7PE9 - chains E and G of the 5 polymer chains in the assembly; structure by electron microscopy, 3.70 A resolution.

# Chain E
Name: Rapamycin-insensitive companion of mTOR
Organism: Homo sapiens
UniProtKB: Q6R327 (RICTR_HUMAN); residue numbers follow UniProt; this construct covers 1-1708
Sequence (1708 residues; row label = number of the first residue in the row):
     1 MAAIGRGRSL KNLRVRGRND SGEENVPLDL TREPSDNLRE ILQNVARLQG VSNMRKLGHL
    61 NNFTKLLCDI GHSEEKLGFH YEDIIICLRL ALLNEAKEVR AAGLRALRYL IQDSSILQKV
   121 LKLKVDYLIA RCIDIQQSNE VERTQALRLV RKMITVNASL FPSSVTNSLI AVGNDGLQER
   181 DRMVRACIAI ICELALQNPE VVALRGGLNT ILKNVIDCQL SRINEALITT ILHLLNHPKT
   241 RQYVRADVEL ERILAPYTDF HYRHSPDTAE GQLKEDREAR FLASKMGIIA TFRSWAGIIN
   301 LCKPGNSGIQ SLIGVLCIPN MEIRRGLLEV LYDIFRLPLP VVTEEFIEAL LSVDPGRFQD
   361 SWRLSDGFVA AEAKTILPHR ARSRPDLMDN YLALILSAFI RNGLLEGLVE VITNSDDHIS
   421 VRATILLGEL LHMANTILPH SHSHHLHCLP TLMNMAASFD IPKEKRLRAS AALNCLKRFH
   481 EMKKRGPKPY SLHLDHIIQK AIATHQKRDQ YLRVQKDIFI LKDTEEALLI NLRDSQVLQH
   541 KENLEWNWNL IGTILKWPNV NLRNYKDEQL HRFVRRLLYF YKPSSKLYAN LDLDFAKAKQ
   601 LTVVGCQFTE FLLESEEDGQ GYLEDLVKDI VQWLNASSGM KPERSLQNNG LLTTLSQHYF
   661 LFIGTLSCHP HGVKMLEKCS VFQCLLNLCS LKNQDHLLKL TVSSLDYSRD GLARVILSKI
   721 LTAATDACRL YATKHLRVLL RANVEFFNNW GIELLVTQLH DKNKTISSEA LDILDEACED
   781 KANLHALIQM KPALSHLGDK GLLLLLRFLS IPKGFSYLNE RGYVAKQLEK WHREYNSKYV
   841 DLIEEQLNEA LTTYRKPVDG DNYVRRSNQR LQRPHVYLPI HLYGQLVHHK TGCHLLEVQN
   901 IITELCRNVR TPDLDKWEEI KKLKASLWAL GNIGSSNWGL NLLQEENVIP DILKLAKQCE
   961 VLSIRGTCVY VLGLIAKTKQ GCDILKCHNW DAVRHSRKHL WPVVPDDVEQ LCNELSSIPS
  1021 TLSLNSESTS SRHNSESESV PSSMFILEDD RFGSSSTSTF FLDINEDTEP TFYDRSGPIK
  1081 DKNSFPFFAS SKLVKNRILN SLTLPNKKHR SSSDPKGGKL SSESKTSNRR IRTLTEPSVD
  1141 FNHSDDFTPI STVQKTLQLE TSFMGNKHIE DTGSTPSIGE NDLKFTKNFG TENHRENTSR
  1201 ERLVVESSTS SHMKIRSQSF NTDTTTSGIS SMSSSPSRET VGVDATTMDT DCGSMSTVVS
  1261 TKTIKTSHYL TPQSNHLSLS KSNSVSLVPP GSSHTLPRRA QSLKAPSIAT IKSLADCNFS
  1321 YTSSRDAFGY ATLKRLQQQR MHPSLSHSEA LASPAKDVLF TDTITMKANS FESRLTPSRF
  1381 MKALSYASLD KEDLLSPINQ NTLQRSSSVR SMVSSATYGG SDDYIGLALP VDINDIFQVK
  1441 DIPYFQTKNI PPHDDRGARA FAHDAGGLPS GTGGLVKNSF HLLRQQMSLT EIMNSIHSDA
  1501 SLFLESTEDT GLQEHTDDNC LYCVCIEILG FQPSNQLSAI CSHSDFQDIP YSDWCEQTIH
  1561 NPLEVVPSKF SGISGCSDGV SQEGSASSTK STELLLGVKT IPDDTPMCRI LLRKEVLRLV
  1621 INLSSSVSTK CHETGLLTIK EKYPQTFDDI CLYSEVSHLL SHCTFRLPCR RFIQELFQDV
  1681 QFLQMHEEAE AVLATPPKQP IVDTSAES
Not modelled in the structure: 1-24, 511-519, 858-871, 1006-1422, 1449-1478, 1495-1509, 1537-1606, 1695-1708
UniProt features mapped onto this chain:
  - binding site (ATP): N543, R572, R576
  - binding site (Zn(2+)): H1515, C1520, C1523, C1651
  - modified residue: S21 (Phosphoserine), S35 (Phosphoserine), S265 (Phosphoserine), K1092 (N6-acetyllysine), K1095 (N6-acetyllysine), T1103 (Phosphothreonine), K1116 (N6-acetyllysine), K1119 (N6-acetyllysine), K1125 (N6-acetyllysine), T1135 (Phosphothreonine), S1138 (Phosphoserine), S1162 (Phosphoserine), S1219 (Phosphoserine), S1235 (Phosphoserine), T1271 (Phosphothreonine), S1274 (Phosphoserine), S1278 (Phosphoserine), S1282 (Phosphoserine), S1284 (Phosphoserine), T1295 (Phosphothreonine) and 16 more in UniProt
  - cross-link: K274 (Glycyl lysine isopeptide (Lys-Gly) (interchain with G-Cter in ubiquitin))
  - mutagenesis: K274 (K274G: Abolishes deubiquitination by USP9X and increases interaction with MTOR. No effect on interaction with SIN1), K1080 to K1082 (In M1; does not affect acetylation), K1092 to K1095 (In M2; decreased acetylation and activity of the mTORC2 complex), K1107 to K1108 (In M3; does not affect acetylation), K1116 to K1125 (In M4; decreased acetylation and activity of the mTORC2 complex), T1135 (T1135A: Impaired phosphorylation by RPS6KB1, leading to increased activity of the mTORC2 complex), S1235 (S1235A: Impaired phosphorylation by GSK3B in response to stress, leading to increased mTORC2 activity; S1235D: Mimics phosphorylation; decreased activity of mTORC2), T1695 (T1695G: Reduced GSK3-mediated phosphorylation, reduced interaction with FBXW7, reduced FBXW7-mediated ubiquitination and increased stability)
Metal / ion sites: Zn2+: H1515, C1520, C1523, C1651
Residues lining bound ligands: acetyl group (ACE): R293, W295, Y391, Y970

# Chain G
Name: Target of rapamycin complex 2 subunit MAPKAP1
Organism: Homo sapiens
UniProtKB: Q9BPZ7 (SIN1_HUMAN); residue numbers follow UniProt; this construct covers 1-522
Sequence (522 residues; numbered 1 to 522; the number before each row is that of its first residue):
     1 MAFLDNPTII LAHIRQSHVT SDDTGMCEMV LIDHDVDLEK IHPPSMPGDS GSEIQGSNGE
    61 TQGYVYAQSV DITSSWDFGI RRRSNTAQRL ERLRKERQNQ IKCKNIQWKE RNSKQSAQEL
   121 KSLFEKKSLK EKPPISGKQS ILSVRLEQCP LQLNNPFNEY SKFDGKGHVG TTATKKIDVY
   181 LPLHSSQDRL LPMTVVTMAS ARVQDLIGLI CWQYTSEGRE PKLNDNVSAY CLHIAEDDGE
   241 VDTDFPPLDS NEPIHKFGFS TLALVEKYSS PGLTSKESLF VRINAAHGFS LIQVDNTKVT
   301 MKEILLKAVK RRKGSQKVSG PQYRLEKQSE PNVAVDLDST LESQSAWEFC LVRENSSRAD
   361 GVFEEDSQID IATVQDMLSS HHYKSFKVSM IHRLRFTTDV QLGISGDKVE IDPVTNQKAS
   421 TKFWIKQKPI SIDSDLLCAC DLAEEKSPSH AIFKLTYLSN HDYKHLYFES DAATVNEIVL
   481 KVNYILESRA STARADYFAQ KQRKLNRRTS FSFQKEKKSG QQ
Not modelled in the structure: 1, 37-83, 147-522
UniProt features mapped onto this chain:
  - binding site (a 1,2-diacyl-sn-glycero-3-phospho-(1D-myo-inositol-3,4,5-trisphosphate)): R393, K428, K464
  - modified residue: A2 (N-acetylalanine), T86 (Phosphothreonine), S128 (Phosphoserine), S186 (Phosphoserine), S315 (Phosphoserine), S356 (Phosphoserine), T398 (Phosphothreonine), S510 (Phosphoserine)
  - natural variant: R81 (R81T: In ovarian cancer)
  - mutagenesis: R83 (R83A: Specifically abolishes ability of the mTORC2 complex to catalyze phosphorylation of SGK1, without affecting AKT1), E236 to D244 (Decreased ability of the mTORC2 complex to catalyze phosphorylation of AKT1), H287 (H287A: Does not affect interaction with KRAS), L291 (L291D: Decreased interaction with KRAS), R311 (R311E: Does not affect interaction with KRAS), R312 (R312E: Decreased interaction with KRAS)
Covalently attached groups: acetyl group (ACE) linked to A2

# Chain E / chain G interface
Residue-residue contacts (71):
  R108(E) - D35(G)  salt bridge
  Q137(E) - S84(G)
  L147(E) - V30(G)  hydrophobic
  R148(E) - M29(G)
  R148(E) - V30(G)
  R148(E) - D35(G)  salt bridge
  R151(E) - R15(G)
  R151(E) - V30(G)
  R151(E) - I32(G)  hydrogen bond (side chain-backbone)
  R151(E) - D35(G)
  R151(E) - V36(G)  hydrogen bond (side chain-backbone)
  T155(E) - V36(G)  hydrogen bond (side chain-backbone)
  R182(E) - T24(G)
  R182(E) - M26(G)
  M183(E) - M26(G)  hydrophobic
  R185(E) - H18(G)  hydrogen bond (backbone-side chain)
  R185(E) - D22(G)  salt bridge
  R185(E) - D23(G)  salt bridge
  R185(E) - C27(G)
  A186(E) - V30(G)  hydrophobic
  A189(E) - H18(G)
  E193(E) - L11(G)
  E193(E) - R15(G)  salt bridge
  L196(E) - I10(G)  hydrophobic
  L196(E) - L11(G)  hydrophobic
  L220(E) - S21(G)
  R222(E) - Q16(G)  hydrogen bond
  R222(E) - S17(G)
  R222(E) - S21(G)
  I223(E) - H18(G)
  I223(E) - S21(G)
  E225(E) - H13(G)
  A226(E) - S17(G)
  L227(E) - H18(G)
  T229(E) - L4(G)
  T230(E) - I14(G)
  H233(E) - D5(G)
  H233(E) - I10(G)
  R293(E) - A2(G)  hydrogen bond (backbone-backbone)
  W295(E) - A2(G)
  W295(E) - F3(G)
  E844(E) - F3(G)
  L847(E) - F3(G)  hydrophobic
  N848(E) - F3(G)  hydrogen bond (side chain-backbone)
  N848(E) - L4(G)
  N848(E) - I9(G)
  T852(E) - A2(G)
  T852(E) - L4(G)
  T853(E) - H13(G)
  Y854(E) - I9(G)
  Y854(E) - H13(G)
  Y854(E) - Q16(G)
  R855(E) - Q16(G)
  W917(E) - D5(G)
  K924(E) - D5(G)  salt bridge
  S963(E) - D5(G)  hydrogen bond
  T967(E) - F3(G)
  E1633(E) - R89(G)  salt bridge
  L1637(E) - T86(G)
  L1637(E) - R89(G)
  K1640(E) - L90(G)
  E1641(E) - L93(G)
  E1641(E) - R94(G)
  E1641(E) - R97(G)
  F1672(E) - T86(G)
  F1672(E) - R89(G)
  E1675(E) - S84(G)  hydrogen bond
  E1675(E) - N85(G)
  E1675(E) - T86(G)
  L1676(E) - T86(G)
  Q1678(E) - S84(G)
Interface residues without a listed pair, chain E (50 interface residues in all): E140, T144, C192, N236, L851, P857, Y970
Interface residues without a listed pair, chain G (38 interface residues in all): N6, P7, A12, L31, H34, A87

# Overview
50 residues of chain E and 38 residues of chain G are in contact, with 9 hydrogen bonds and 7 salt bridges.
Among the polar pairs are R108(E)-D35(G), R148(E)-D35(G) and R185(E)-D22(G). Bound to chain E: acetyl group.
Acetyl group is covalently linked to A2(G).
Chain E is Rapamycin-insensitive companion of mTOR and chain G is Target of rapamycin complex 2 subunit
MAPKAP1, both from Homo sapiens; the structure, cryo-EM structure of DEPTOR bound to human mTOR complex 2,
DEPt-bound subset local refinement, was determined by electron microscopy (same publication as 7PE7, 7PE8,
7PEA, 7PEB and 7PEC).
